PDB entry 6RO1 | X-ray diffraction, 3.07 A resolution | chains A and B

[Chain A]
Protein: Exosome RNA helicase MTR4
Source organism: Homo sapiens
Notes: EC 3.6.4.13
UniProt: P42285 (MTREX_HUMAN); numbering as in UniProt (aligned over 70-1042)
Amino-acid sequence (973 residues; numbered 70 to 1042; the number before each row is that of its first residue):
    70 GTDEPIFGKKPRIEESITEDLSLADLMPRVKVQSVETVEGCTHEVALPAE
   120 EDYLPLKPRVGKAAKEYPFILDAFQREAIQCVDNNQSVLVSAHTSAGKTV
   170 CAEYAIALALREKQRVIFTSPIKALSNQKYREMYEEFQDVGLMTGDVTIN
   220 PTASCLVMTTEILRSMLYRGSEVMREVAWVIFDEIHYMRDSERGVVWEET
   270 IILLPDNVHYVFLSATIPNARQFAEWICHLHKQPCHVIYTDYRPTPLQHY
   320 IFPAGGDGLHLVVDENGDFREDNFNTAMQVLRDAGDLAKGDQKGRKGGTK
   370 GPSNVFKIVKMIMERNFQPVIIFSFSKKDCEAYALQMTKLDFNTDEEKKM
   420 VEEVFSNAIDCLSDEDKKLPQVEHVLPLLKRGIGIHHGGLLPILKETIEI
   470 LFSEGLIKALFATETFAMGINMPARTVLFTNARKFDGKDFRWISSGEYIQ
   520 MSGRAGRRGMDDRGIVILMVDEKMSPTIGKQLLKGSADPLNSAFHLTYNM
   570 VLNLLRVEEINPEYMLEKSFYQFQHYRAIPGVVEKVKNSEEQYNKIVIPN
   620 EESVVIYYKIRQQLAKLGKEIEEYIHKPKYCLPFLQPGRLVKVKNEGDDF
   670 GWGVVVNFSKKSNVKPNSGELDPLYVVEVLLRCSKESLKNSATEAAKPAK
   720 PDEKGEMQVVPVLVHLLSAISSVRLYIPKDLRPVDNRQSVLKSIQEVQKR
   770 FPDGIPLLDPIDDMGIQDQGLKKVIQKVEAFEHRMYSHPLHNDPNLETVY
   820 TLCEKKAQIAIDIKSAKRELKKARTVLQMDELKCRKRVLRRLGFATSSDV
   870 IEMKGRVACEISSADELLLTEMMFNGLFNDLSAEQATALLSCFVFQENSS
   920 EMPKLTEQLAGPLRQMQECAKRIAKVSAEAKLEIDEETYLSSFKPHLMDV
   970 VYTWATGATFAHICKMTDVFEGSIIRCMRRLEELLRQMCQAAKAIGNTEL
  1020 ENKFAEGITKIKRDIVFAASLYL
Unresolved in the structure: 70-91, 359-368, 682-692, 703-713
Residues lining bound ligands: ADP (adenosine-5'-diphosphate): Phe138, Ile139, Leu140, Asp141, Gln144, His162, Thr163, Ser164, Ala165, Gly166, Lys167, Thr168, Val169, Asn490, Arg527
UniProt features mapped onto this chain:
  - motif: Asp252 to His255 (DEIH box)
  - binding site (ATP): Ile139, Ala161 to Thr168
  - modified residue: Lys78 (N6-acetyllysine)
  - cross-link (Glycyl lysine isopeptide (Lys-Gly)): Lys358 (interchain with G-Cter in SUMO2), Lys684 (interchain with G-Cter in SUMO2), Lys723 (interchain with G-Cter in SUMO2)
  - mutagenesis: Glu253 (E253Q: Abolishes RNA helicase activity), Arg658 (R658A: Decreased interaction with NRDE2), Glu697 (E697R: Decreased interaction with NRDE2), Arg743 (R743E: Decreased interaction with NRDE2. Impairs the binding of both NVL and NOP53), Phe989 to Glu990 (Loss of interaction with NRDE2)
What the authors report for this chain:
  - mutagenesis - R743E: decreased binding to human Nop53 orthologue
  - mutagenesis - R743E: decreased binding to ZCCHC891-211
  - mutagenesis - F677E: abolished binding to ZCCHC891-211
  - mutagenesis - F677E: unchanged binding to Nuclear valosin-containing protein-like (chain B)
  - mutagenesis - F677E: unchanged binding to human Nop53

[Chain B]
Protein: Nuclear valosin-containing protein-like
Source organism: Homo sapiens
UniProt: O15381 (NVL_HUMAN); numbering as in UniProt (aligned over 167-216)
Amino-acid sequence (55 residues; row label = number of the first residue in the row):
   162 GPDSMKDSEGGWFIDKTPSVKKDSFFLDLSCEKSNPKKPITEIQDSKDSS
   212 LLESD
Unresolved in the structure: 162-171, 190-216
Sequence notes: expression tag (162-166)
UniProt features mapped onto this chain:
  - modified residue (Phosphoserine): Ser191, Ser211, Ser215
  - cross-link: Lys208 (Glycyl lysine isopeptide (Lys-Gly) (interchain with G-Cter in SUMO2))
  - mutagenesis: Trp173 (W173A: Abolishes binding to MTREX), Ile175 (I175E: Impairs binding to MTREX), Asp176 (D176A: Impairs the binding of MTREX)
What the authors report for this chain:
  - mutagenesis - F186A/D189R: unchanged binding to Exosome RNA helicase MTR4 (chain A)

[Interface between chain A and chain B]
Contacting residue pairs (16; chain A residue first):
  Pro652(A) - Pro179(B)
  Pro652(A) - Ser180(B)  hydrogen bond (backbone-backbone)
  Phe653(A) - Lys177(B)
  Phe653(A) - Thr178(B)
  Phe653(A) - Pro179(B)
  Gln655(A) - Pro179(B)
  Gln655(A) - Ser180(B)  hydrogen bond
  Arg658(A) - Asp176(B)  hydrogen bond (side chain-backbone)
  Ser741(A) - Ile175(B)
  Ser741(A) - Asp176(B)  hydrogen bond (backbone-backbone)
  Val742(A) - Phe174(B)
  Arg743(A) - Phe174(B)  hydrogen bond (backbone-backbone)
  Arg743(A) - Asp176(B)  salt bridge
  Tyr745(A) - Gly172(B)
  Tyr745(A) - Phe174(B)
  Val766(A) - Trp173(B)
Interface residues without a listed pair, chain A (15 interface residues in all): Leu744, Ser762, Arg769, Phe770, Leu777, Asp782
Interface features reported in the paper:
  - pairs named by the authors: Phe653(A)-Pro179(B), Val742(A)-Ile175(B) (hydrophobic contact), Arg743(A)-Asp176(B), Tyr745(A)-Phe174(B) (hydrophobic contact), Val766(A)-Trp173(B) (hydrophobic contact)
  - hot spots on chain B (mutagenesis) - W173A/I175A: decreased binding to Exosome RNA helicase MTR4 (chain A)

[In short]
15 residues of chain A face 9 of chain B across their interface, with 5 hydrogen bonds and 1 salt bridge.
Among the polar pairs are Arg743(A)-Asp176(B), Gln655(A)-Ser180(B) and Arg658(A)-Asp176(B). The paper
describes contacts between Phe653(A) and Pro179(B) and Arg743(A) and Asp176(B); hydrophobic contacts between
Val742(A) and Ile175(B), Tyr745(A) and Phe174(B) and Val766(A) and Trp173(B). From the paper: R743E of chain A
reduces binding to human Nop53 orthologue; R743E of chain A reduces binding to ZCCHC891-211; 4 substitutions
were tested in all.
Chain A is Exosome RNA helicase MTR4 and chain B is Nuclear valosin-containing protein-like, both from Homo
sapiens; the structure, X-ray crystal structure of the MTR4 NVL complex, was determined by X-ray diffraction.
